PDB entry 6D39 | X-ray diffraction, 2.83 A resolution | chain A

Chain A:
Molecule: Fluorescent protein Dronpa
From: Echinophyllia sp. SC22
Reference sequence: Q5TLG6 (Q5TLG6_9CNID); aligned to UniProt positions 1-224 over residues 1-224
Chain sequence (259 residues; row label = number of the first residue in the row; note: 2 numbers in that range are skipped by the numbering (no residue carries them; nothing is unmodelled there); numbers below 1 keep their minus sign (Met-36 is residue -36)):
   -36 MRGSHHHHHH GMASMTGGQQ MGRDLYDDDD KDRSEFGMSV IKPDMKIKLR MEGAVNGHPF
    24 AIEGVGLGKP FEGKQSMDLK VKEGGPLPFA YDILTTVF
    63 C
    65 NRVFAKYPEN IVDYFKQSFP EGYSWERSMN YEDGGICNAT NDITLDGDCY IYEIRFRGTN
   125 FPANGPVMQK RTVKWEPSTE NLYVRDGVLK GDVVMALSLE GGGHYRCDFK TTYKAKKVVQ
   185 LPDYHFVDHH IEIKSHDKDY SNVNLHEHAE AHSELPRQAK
Unresolved in the structure: -36 to 2, 218-224
Construct notes: initiating methionine (-36); expression tag (-35 to 0); chromophore (63, 63, 63); engineered mutation Arg121 (Asp in Q5TLG6), Thr123 (Val in Q5TLG6), Asn145 (Lys in Q5TLG6), Val158 (Asn in Q5TLG6)
Modified / non-standard residues: Cys63 (chromophore; GYC)
Covalently attached groups: covalent link Phe61-Cys63; covalent link Cys63-Asn65
Reported in the primary citation:
  - self-association interface (contacts with another copy of this molecule): Val158 (proposed by the authors, not directly observed)
  - mutagenesis - N145K: increased signaling
  - mutagenesis - V158I: decreased signaling

Overview:
From the paper: N145K increases signaling; a self-association interface involving Val158.
Chain A is Fluorescent protein Dronpa (Echinophyllia sp. SC22); the structure, Photodissociable dimeric Dronpa
green fluorescent protein variant V (pdDronpaV), was determined by X-ray diffraction (same publication as
6D38).
